PDB entry 8TVX | electron microscopy, 3.70 A resolution | chains B and T of the 15 polymer chains in the assembly

[Chain B]
Molecule: DNA-directed RNA polymerase subunit beta
Source organism: Saccharomyces cerevisiae
Notes: EC 2.7.7.6
UniProt: A0A6A5Q4H2 (A0A6A5Q4H2_YEASX); residue numbers follow UniProt; this construct covers 1-1224
Sequence (1224 residues; numbered 1 to 1224; the number before each row is that of its first residue):
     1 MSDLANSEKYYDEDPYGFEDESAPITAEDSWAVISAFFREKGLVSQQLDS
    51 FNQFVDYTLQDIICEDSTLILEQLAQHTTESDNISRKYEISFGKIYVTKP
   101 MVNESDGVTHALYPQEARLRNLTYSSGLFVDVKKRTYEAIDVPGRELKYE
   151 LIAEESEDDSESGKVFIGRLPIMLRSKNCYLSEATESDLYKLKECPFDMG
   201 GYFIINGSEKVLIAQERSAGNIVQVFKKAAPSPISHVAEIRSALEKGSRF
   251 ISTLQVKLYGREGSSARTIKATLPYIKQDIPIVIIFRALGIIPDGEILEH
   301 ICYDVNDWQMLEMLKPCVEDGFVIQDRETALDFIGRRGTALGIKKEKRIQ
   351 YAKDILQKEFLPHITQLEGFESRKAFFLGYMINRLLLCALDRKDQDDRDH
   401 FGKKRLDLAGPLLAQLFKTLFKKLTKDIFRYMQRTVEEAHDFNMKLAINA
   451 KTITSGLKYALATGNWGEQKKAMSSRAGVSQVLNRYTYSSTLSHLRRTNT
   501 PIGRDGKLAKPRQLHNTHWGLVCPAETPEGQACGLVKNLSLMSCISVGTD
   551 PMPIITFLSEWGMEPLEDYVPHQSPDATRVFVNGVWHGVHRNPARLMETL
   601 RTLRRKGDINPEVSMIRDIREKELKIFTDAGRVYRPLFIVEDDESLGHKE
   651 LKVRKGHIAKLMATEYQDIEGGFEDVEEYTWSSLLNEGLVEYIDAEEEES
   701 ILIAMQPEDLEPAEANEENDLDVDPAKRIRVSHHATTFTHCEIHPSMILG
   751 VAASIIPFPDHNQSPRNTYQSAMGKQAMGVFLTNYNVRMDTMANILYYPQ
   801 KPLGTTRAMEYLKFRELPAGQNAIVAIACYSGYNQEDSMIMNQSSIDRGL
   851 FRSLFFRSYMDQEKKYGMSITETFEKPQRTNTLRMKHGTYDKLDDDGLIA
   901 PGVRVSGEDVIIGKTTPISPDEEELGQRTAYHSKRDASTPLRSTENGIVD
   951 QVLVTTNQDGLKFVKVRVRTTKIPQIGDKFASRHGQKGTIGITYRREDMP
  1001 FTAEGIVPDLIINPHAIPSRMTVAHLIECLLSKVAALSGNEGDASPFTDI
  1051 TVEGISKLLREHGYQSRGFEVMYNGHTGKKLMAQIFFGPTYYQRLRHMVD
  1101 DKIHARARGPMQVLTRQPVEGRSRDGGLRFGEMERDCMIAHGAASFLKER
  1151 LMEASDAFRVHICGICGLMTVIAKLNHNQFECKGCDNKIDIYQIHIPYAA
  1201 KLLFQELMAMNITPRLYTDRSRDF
Disordered / not traced: 1-19, 73-86, 140-161, 244-251, 340-346, 436-441, 468-475, 503-513, 673-676, 717-735, 880-944
Ion coordination: Zn2+: Cys1163, Cys1166, Cys1182, Cys1185

[Chain T]
Molecule: TS (47-nt DNA)
Sequence (47 nucleotides; numbered 1 to 47; the number before each row is that of its first residue):
     1 CGCTCTGCTCCTTCTCCXTCCTCTCGATGGGCTATGAGATCAACTAG
Disordered / not traced: 30-47
Modified / non-standard residues: TTD (cis-syn cyclobutane thymine dimer) at position 18

[How chain B and chain T interact]
Pairs across the interface (11):
  Ser208(B) with DG26(T), phosphate contact
  Lys210(B) with DG26(T), salt bridge to the phosphate
  Arg857(B) with DT24(T), salt bridge to the phosphate
  Gly1121(B) with DT22(T), phosphate contact
  Arg1122(B) with DT22(T), hydrogen bond to the phosphate; DC23(T), phosphate contact
  Ser1123(B) with DC23(T), hydrogen bond to the phosphate
  Leu1128(B) with DC21(T), phosphate contact
  Arg1129(B) with DC20(T), salt bridge to the phosphate; DC21(T), salt bridge to the phosphate
  Glu1132(B) with DC20(T), phosphate contact
Interface residues without a listed pair, chain B (17 interface residues in all): Tyr459, Ala462, Thr463, Val482, Thr791, Met792, Gly1127, Gly1131
Interface residues without a listed pair, chain T (8 interface residues in all): DC25, DA27

[Overview]
17 residues of chain B face 8 of chain T across their interface, with 2 hydrogen bonds and 4 salt bridges.
Among the polar pairs are Arg1122(B)-DT22(T), Ser1123(B)-DC23(T) and Lys210(B)-DG26(T). Cys1163(B),
Cys1166(B), Cys1182(B) and Cys1185(B) form the Zn2+ site.
Here chain B is DNA-directed RNA polymerase subunit beta (Saccharomyces cerevisiae) and chain T is TS (47-nt
DNA). Entry 8TVX (Cryo-EM structure of CPD-stalled Pol II (Conformation 2)) was determined by electron
microscopy, deposited together with 8TUG, 8TVP, 8TVQ, 8TVS, 8TVV, 8TVW and 8TVY.
